8G24 - chains C and A of the 3 polymer chains in the assembly; structure by X-ray diffraction, 1.82 A resolution.

# Chain C
Protein: MAP domain-containing protein
From: Staphylococcus aureus subsp. aureus Mu50
UniProtKB: A0A0H3JUK5 (A0A0H3JUK5_STAAM); numbering as in UniProt (aligned over 31-144)
Amino-acid sequence (117 residues; row label = number of the first residue in the row):
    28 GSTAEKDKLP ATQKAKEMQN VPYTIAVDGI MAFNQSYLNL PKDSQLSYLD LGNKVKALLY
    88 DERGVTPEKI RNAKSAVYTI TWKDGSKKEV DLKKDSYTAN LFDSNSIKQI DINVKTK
Unresolved in the structure: 28-41
Differences from the reference sequence: expression tag (28-30)

# Chain A
Protein: Cathepsin-G
From: Homo sapiens
Notes: fragment: C-terminal truncation
UniProtKB: P08311 (CATG_HUMAN); residues 16-238 here correspond to UniProt positions 21-243 (UniProt number = residue number + 5)
Amino-acid sequence (223 residues; numbered 16 to 238; the number before each row is that of its first residue):
    16 IIGGRESRPH SRPYMAYLQI QSPAGQSRCG GFLVREDFVL TAAHCWGSNI NVTLGAHNIQ
    76 RRENTQQHIT ARRAIRHPQY NQRTIQNDIM LLQLSRRVRR NRNVNPVALP RAQEGLRPGT
   136 LCTVAGWGRV SMRRGTDTLR EVQLRVQRDR QCLRIFGSYD PRRQICVGDR RERKAAFKGD
   196 SGGPLLCNNV AHGIVSYGKS SGVPPEVFTR VSSFLPWIRT TMR
Curated features (UniProtKB/Swiss-Prot):
  - region (Important for antimicrobial activity): I16 to R20, H92 to L106
  - active site (Charge relay system): H59, D103, S196
  - glycosylation: N66 (N-linked (GlcNAc...) (complex) asparagine)
Cystine bridges: C44-C60, C137-C202, C167-C181

# Chain C / chain A interface
Contacting residue pairs - 59 pairs, chain C then chain A:
  N47(C) with Q41(A)
  T51(C) with K193(A)
  G56(C) with F171(A); G213(A); K214(A), hydrogen bond (backbone-side chain)
  I57(C) with I100(A), hydrophobic; F171(A), hydrophobic; Y212(A), hydrophobic; G213(A)
  M58(C) with F192(A), hydrophobic; K193(A); Y212(A); G213(A), hydrogen bond (backbone-backbone); K214(A); S215(A)
  A59(C) with H59(A); I100(A), hydrophobic; S211(A); Y212(A), hydrophobic
  F60(C) with H59(A); A191(A); F192(A); K193(A); G194(A), hydrogen bond (backbone-backbone); D195(A), hydrogen bond (backbone-backbone); S196(A), hydrogen bond (backbone-backbone); S211(A), hydrogen bond (backbone-backbone); Y212(A); G213(A); K214(A); E221(A)
  N61(C) with S42(A), hydrogen bond; R43(A); C44(A); H59(A); K193(A); G194(A); S196(A), hydrogen bond (backbone-side chain)
  Q62(C) with S42(A); R43(A), hydrogen bond (backbone-backbone); R144(A); K193(A); G194(A)
  S63(C) with Q41(A); S42(A)
  Y64(C) with G40(A); Q41(A), hydrogen bond (backbone-backbone); R43(A), hydrogen bond
  L65(C) with A39(A)
  N66(C) with P38(A), hydrogen bond (side chain-backbone); A39(A), hydrogen bond (backbone-backbone); G40(A); Q41(A)
  E89(C) with Q97(A)
  R90(C) with Q97(A), hydrogen bond (side chain-backbone); R98(A), hydrogen bond (side chain-backbone); I100(A)
  G91(C) with Q97(A); R98(A)
Other interface residues (no listed pair), chain A (30 interface residues in all): S37, C60, Y95, T99, V210

# Overview
The interface between chain C and chain A involves 16 residues on one side and 30 on the other; the contacts
include 15 hydrogen bonds. Polar pairs include G56(C)-K214(A), N61(C)-S42(A) and N61(C)-S196(A). UniProt lists
3 active-site residues on chain A.
Here chain C is MAP domain-containing protein (Staphylococcus aureus subsp. aureus Mu50) and chain A is
Cathepsin-G (Homo sapiens). Entry 8G24 (Crystal Structure of Cathepsin-G and Neutrophil Elastase Inhibited by
S. aureus EapH2 at pH 5.5) was determined by X-ray diffraction, deposited together with 8G25 and 8G26.
